1XVF - chains A and D of the 6 polymer chains in the assembly; structure by X-ray diffraction, 2.00 A resolution.

== Chain A ==
Name: Methane monooxygenase component A alpha chain
From: Methylococcus capsulatus
Notes: EC 1.14.13.25; fragment: alpha subunit
UniProtKB: P22869 (MEMA_METCA); residue numbers follow UniProt; this construct covers 1-527
Chain sequence (527 residues; numbered 1 to 527; the number before each row is that of its first residue):
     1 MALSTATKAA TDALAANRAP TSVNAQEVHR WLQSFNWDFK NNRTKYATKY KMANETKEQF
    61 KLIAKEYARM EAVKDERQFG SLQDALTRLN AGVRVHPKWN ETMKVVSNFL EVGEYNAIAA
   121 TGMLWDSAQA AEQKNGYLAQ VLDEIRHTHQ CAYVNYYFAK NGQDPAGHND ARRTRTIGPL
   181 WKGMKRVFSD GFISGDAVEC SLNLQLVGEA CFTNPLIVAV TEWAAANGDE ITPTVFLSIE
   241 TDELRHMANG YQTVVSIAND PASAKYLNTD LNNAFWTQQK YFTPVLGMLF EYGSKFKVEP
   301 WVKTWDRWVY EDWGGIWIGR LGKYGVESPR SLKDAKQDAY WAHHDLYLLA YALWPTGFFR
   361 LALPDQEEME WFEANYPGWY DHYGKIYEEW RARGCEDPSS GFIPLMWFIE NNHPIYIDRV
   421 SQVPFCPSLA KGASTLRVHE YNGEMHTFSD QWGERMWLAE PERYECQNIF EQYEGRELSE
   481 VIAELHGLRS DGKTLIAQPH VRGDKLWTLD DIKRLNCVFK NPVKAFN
Not modelled in the structure: 1-17
Swiss-Prot annotation at these positions:
  - active site: Cys-151
  - binding site (Fe cation): Glu-114, Glu-144, His-147, Glu-209, Glu-243, His-246

== Chain D ==
Name: Methane monooxygenase component A beta chain
From: Methylococcus capsulatus
Notes: EC 1.14.13.25; fragment: beta subunit
UniProtKB: P18798 (MEMB_METCA); numbering as in UniProt (aligned over 1-389)
Chain sequence (389 residues; each row starts with the number of its first residue):
     1 MSMLGERRRG LTDPEMAAVI LKALPEAPLD GNNKMGYFVT PRWKRLTEYE ALTVYAQPNA
    61 DWIAGGLDWG DWTQKFHGGR PSWGNETTEL RTVDWFKHRD PLRRWHAPYV KDKAEEWRYT
   121 DRFLQGYSAD GQIRAMNPTW RDEFINRYWG AFLFNEYGLF NAHSQGAREA LSDVTRVSLA
   181 FWGFDKIDIA QMIQLERGFL AKIVPGFDES TAVPKAEWTN GEVYKSARLA VEGLWQEVFD
   241 WNESAFSVHA VYDALFGQFV RREFFQRLAP RFGDNLTPFF INQAQTYFQI AKQGVQDLYY
   301 NCLGDDPEFS DYNRTVMRNW TGKWLEPTIA ALRDFMGLFA KLPAGTTDKE EITASLYRVV
   361 DDWIEDYASR IDFKADRDQI VKAVLAGLK
Not modelled in the structure: 1

== Chain A / chain D interface ==
Pairs across the interface (11; chain A residue first):
  Arg-18(A) with Asp-362(D), salt bridge; Glu-365(D); Asp-366(D), salt bridge
  Glu-76(A) with Lys-111(D), salt bridge
  Arg-88(A) with Arg-9(D)
  Leu-89(A) with Arg-9(D)
  Asn-90(A) with Met-3(D); Leu-4(D)
  Val-93(A) with Met-3(D), hydrophobic; Leu-4(D), hydrophobic
  Arg-94(A) with Thr-12(D), hydrogen bond (side chain-backbone)
Also at the interface, not in a pair above, chain A (8 interface residues in all): Gln-163
Also at the interface, not in a pair above, chain D (11 interface residues in all): Leu-11, Asp-13, Pro-14

== Overview ==
Chain A and chain D form an interface of 8 and 11 residues respectively, with 1 hydrogen bond and 3 salt
bridges. Polar pairs include Arg-18(A)/Asp-362(D), Arg-18(A)/Asp-366(D) and Glu-76(A)/Lys-111(D). Curated
annotation (UniProt) lists active-site residue Cys-151(A) and 6 Fe cation-binding residues on chain A.
Chain A is Methane monooxygenase component A alpha chain and chain D is Methane monooxygenase component A beta
chain, both from Methylococcus capsulatus; the structure, soluble methane monooxygenase hydroxylase:
chloropropanol soaked structure, was determined by X-ray diffraction, deposited together with 1XU3, 1XU5,
1XVB, 1XVC, 1XVD, 1XVE and 1XVG.
